Entry 6R8Y (electron microscopy, 4.30 A resolution (low resolution: residue-level contacts below are approximate; hydrogen-bond / salt-bridge calls are withheld)); this record covers chains A and J of the 12 polymer chains in the assembly.

[Chain A]
Molecule: Histone H3.1
From: Homo sapiens
Reference sequence: P68431 (H31_HUMAN); numbering as in UniProt (aligned over 1-136)
Chain sequence (139 residues; numbered -2 to 136; the number before each row is that of its first residue; numbers below 1 keep their minus sign (Gly-2 is residue -2)):
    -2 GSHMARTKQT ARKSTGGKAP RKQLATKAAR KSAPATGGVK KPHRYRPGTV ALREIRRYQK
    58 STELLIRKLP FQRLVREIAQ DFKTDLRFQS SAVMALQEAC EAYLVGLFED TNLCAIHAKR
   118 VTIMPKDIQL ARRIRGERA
Not modelled in the structure: -2 to 35
Construct notes: expression tag (-2 to 0)
UniProt features mapped onto this chain:
  - modified residue: Arg3 (Asymmetric dimethylarginine), Thr4 (Phosphothreonine), Lys5 (Allysine), Gln6 (5-glutamyl dopamine), Thr7 (Phosphothreonine), Arg9 (Citrulline), Lys10 (N6,N6,N6-trimethyllysine), Ser11 (ADP-ribosylserine), Thr12 (Phosphothreonine), Lys15 (N6-(2-hydroxyisobutyryl)lysine), Arg18 (Asymmetric dimethylarginine), Lys19 (N6-(2-hydroxyisobutyryl)lysine), Lys24 (N6-(2-hydroxyisobutyryl)lysine), Arg27 (Citrulline), Lys28 (N6,N6,N6-trimethyllysine), Ser29 (ADP-ribosylserine), Lys37 (N6,N6,N6-trimethyllysine), Lys38 (N6-methyllysine), Tyr42 (Phosphotyrosine), Lys57 (N6,N6,N6-trimethyllysine) and 8 more in UniProt
  - lipidation: Lys19 (N6-decanoyllysine)
  - natural variant: Lys28 (K28M: In GLM), Lys37 (K37I: Found in pediatric undifferentiated soft tissue sarcoma samples; uncertain significance; K37M: Found in pediatric undifferentiated soft tissue sarcoma samples; uncertain significance)
From the paper describing this entry:
  - binding site for Human alpha-satellite DNA (145-MER) with a 6-4PP at positions 95-96 (chain J): Arg64 to Arg84

[Chain J]
Molecule: Human alpha-satellite DNA (145-MER) with a 6-4PP at positions 95-96
Sequence (144 nucleotides; row label = number of the first residue in the row; note: 1 number in that range is skipped by the numbering (no residue carries it; nothing is unmodelled there)):
     1 ATCAATATCC ACCTGCAGAT TCTACCAAAA GTGTATTTGG AAACTGCTCC ATCAAAAGGC
    61 ATGTTCAGCT GAACCAGCTG AACATGCCTT TTGAX
    97 GAGCAGTTTC CAAATACACT TTTGGTAGAA TCTGCAGGTG GATATTGAT
Modified positions: T64 ((6-4)photoproduct) at position 95
Covalent attachments: covalent link T64_95-DG97

[How chain A and chain J interact]
Residue-residue contacts (24):
  Val36(A) with DA5(J)
  His40(A) with DT6(J)
  Arg41(A) with DA82(J); DC83(J)
  Tyr42(A) with DA82(J); DC83(J)
  Arg43(A) with DA82(J)
  Gly45(A) with DA81(J); DA82(J)
  Thr46(A) with DA82(J)
  Val47(A) with DA82(J); DC83(J)
  Ala48(A) with DA82(J)
  Arg50(A) with DA7(J); DT8(J)
  Lys57(A) with DC9(J)
  Arg64(A) with DT90(J); DT91(J)
  Lys65(A) with DT91(J)
  Leu66(A) with DT91(J)
  Pro67(A) with DT90(J)
  Arg84(A) with DG99(J); DC100(J)
  Lys116(A) with DG71(J)
Also at the interface, not in a pair above, chain A (19 interface residues in all): Pro44, Arg70
Also at the interface, not in a pair above, chain J (14 interface residues in all): DA4

[Summary]
The interface between chain A and chain J involves 19 residues on one side and 14 on the other. From the
paper: a binding site for Human alpha-satellite DNA (145-MER) with a 6-4PP at positions 95-96 (chain J) at
Arg64(A).
Chain A is Histone H3.1 (Homo sapiens) and chain J is Human alpha-satellite DNA (145-MER) with a 6-4PP at
positions 95-96; the structure, Cryo-EM structure of NCP-6-4PP(-1)-UV-DDB, was determined by electron
microscopy (same publication as 6R8Z, 6R90, 6R91, 6R92, 6R93 and 6R94).
